PDB entry 1CA8 | X-ray diffraction, 2.10 A resolution | chains A and B of the 3 polymer chains in the assembly

== Chain A ==
Molecule: Thrombin light chain
From: Homo sapiens
Notes: EC 3.4.21.5; fragment: Peptidase S1 domain
Reference sequence: P00734 (THRB_HUMAN); residues 1-14 here correspond to UniProt positions 336-349 (UniProt number = residue number + 335)
Chain sequence (36 residues; each row starts with the number of its first residue; a row labelled like 14A-14N holds insertion residues (14A, then the next letters in order)):
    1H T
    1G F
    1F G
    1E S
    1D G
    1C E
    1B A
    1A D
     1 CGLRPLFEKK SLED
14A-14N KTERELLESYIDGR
Unresolved in the structure: 1H, 1G, 1F, 1E, 1D, 1C, 14K-14N
UniProt features mapped onto this chain:
  - site: Arg14N (Cleavage)

== Chain B ==
Molecule: Thrombin heavy chain
From: Homo sapiens
Notes: EC 3.4.21.5
Reference sequence: P00734 (THRB_HUMAN); the construct lacks a stretch of the UniProt sequence and is renumbered around it, so the offset changes along the chain: 16-36 = UniProt 364-384; 37-60 = UniProt 386-409; 61-77 = UniProt 419-435; 78-97 = UniProt 437-456; 7 more segments
Chain sequence (259 residues; numbered 16 to 247 plus 28 insertion-coded residues; 1 number in that range is skipped by the numbering (no residue carries it; nothing is unmodelled there); the number before each row is that of its first residue; a row labelled like 60A-60I holds insertion residues (60A, then the next letters in order)):
    16 IVEGSDAEIG MSPWQVMLFR K
   36A S
    37 PQELLCGASL ISDRWVLTAA HCLL
60A-60I YPPWDKNFT
    61 ENDLLVRIGK HSRTRYE
   77A R
    78 NIEKISMLEK IYIHPRYNWR
   97A E
    98 NLDRDIALMK LKKPVAFSDY IHPVCLPDRE TA
129A-129C ASL
   130 LQAGYKGRVT GWGNLKETWT A
150A-150E NVGKG
   151 QPSVLQVVNL PIVERPVCKD STRIRITDNM FCAG
  184A Y
   185 KP
186A-186D DEGK
   187 RGDACEGDSG GPFVMKSP
204A-204B FN
   205 NRWYQMGIVS WGE
   219 GCD
  221A R
   222 DGKYGFYTHV FRLKKWIQKV IDQFGE
Unresolved in the structure: 36A, 148-150, 150A-150E, 247
Disulfides: Cys42-Cys58, Cys168-Cys182, Cys191-Cys220
UniProt features mapped onto this chain:
  - region: Ala183 to Val200 (High affinity receptor-binding region which is also known as the TP508 peptide)
  - active site (Charge relay system): His57, Asp102, Ser195
  - glycosylation: Asn60G (N-linked (GlcNAc...) (complex) asparagine)

== Chain A / chain B interface ==
Contacting residue pairs (56; chain A residue first):
  Cys1(A) - Pro120(B)
  Cys1(A) - Val121(B)
  Cys1(A) - Cys122(B)  disulfide
  Cys1(A) - Arg206(B)  hydrogen bond (backbone-side chain)
  Asp1A(A) - His119(B)  hydrogen bond (backbone-side chain)
  Asp1A(A) - Arg206(B)
  Ala1B(A) - Arg206(B)  hydrogen bond (backbone-side chain)
  Gly2(A) - Pro120(B)  hydrogen bond (backbone-backbone)
  Gly2(A) - Cys122(B)
  Gly2(A) - Arg206(B)
  Gly2(A) - Trp207(B)  hydrogen bond (backbone-backbone)
  Leu3(A) - His119(B)  hydrogen bond (backbone-side chain)
  Leu3(A) - Asn205(B)
  Leu3(A) - Arg206(B)
  Arg4(A) - Met26(B)  hydrogen bond (side chain-backbone)
  Arg4(A) - Pro28(B)
  Arg4(A) - Trp29(B)
  Arg4(A) - Arg137(B)
  Arg4(A) - Trp207(B)
  Pro5(A) - Ser115(B)
  Pro5(A) - Asp116(B)
  Pro5(A) - His119(B)
  Leu6(A) - Asp116(B)
  Phe7(A) - Glu23(B)
  Phe7(A) - Ile24(B)
  Phe7(A) - Gly25(B)
  Phe7(A) - Met26(B)  hydrophobic
  Glu8(A) - Lys202(B)  salt bridge
  Glu8(A) - Asn205(B)
  Glu8(A) - Trp207(B)  hydrogen bond
  Lys9(A) - His119(B)
  Asp14(A) - Glu23(B)
  Asp14(A) - Met26(B)
  Asp14(A) - Arg137(B)  salt bridge
  Asp14(A) - Trp207(B)
  Lys14A(A) - Glu23(B)  hydrogen bond (backbone-side chain)
  Thr14B(A) - Arg137(B)  hydrogen bond
  Thr14B(A) - Asn159(B)  hydrogen bond
  Glu14C(A) - Arg137(B)
  Glu14C(A) - Lys202(B)  salt bridge
  Glu14E(A) - Lys135(B)  salt bridge
  Glu14E(A) - Asn159(B)  hydrogen bond
  Glu14E(A) - Tyr184A(B)  hydrogen bond
  Leu14F(A) - Lys135(B)
  Leu14F(A) - Asn159(B)
  Leu14F(A) - Trp207(B)  hydrophobic
  Leu14G(A) - Lys202(B)
  Leu14G(A) - Pro204(B)  hydrophobic
  Ser14I(A) - Gly133(B)
  Ser14I(A) - Tyr134(B)
  Ser14I(A) - Lys135(B)  hydrogen bond (side chain-backbone)
  Tyr14J(A) - Tyr134(B)  hydrophobic
  Tyr14J(A) - Lys135(B)  hydrogen bond (side chain-backbone)
  Tyr14J(A) - Met201(B)
  Tyr14J(A) - Lys202(B)  hydrogen bond (side chain-backbone)
  Tyr14J(A) - Pro204(B)  hydrophobic
Other interface residues (no listed pair), chain B (28 interface residues in all): Tyr117, Gly136, Lys186D, Ser203
Disulfides between the chains: Cys1(A)-Cys122(B)

== Summary ==
20 residues of chain A face 28 of chain B across their interface; the contacts include 1 disulfide bond, 16
hydrogen bonds and 4 salt bridges. Polar contacts include Glu8(A)-Lys202(B), Glu14E(A)-Lys135(B) and
Asp14(A)-Arg137(B). Curated annotation (UniProt) lists 3 active-site residues on chain B.
Chain A is Thrombin light chain and chain B is Thrombin heavy chain, both from Homo sapiens; the structure,
Thrombin inhibitors with rigid tripeptidyl aldehydes, was determined by X-ray diffraction, deposited together
with 1ZZZ, 1YYY, 1BA8 and 1BB0.
